Entry 6GKW (X-ray diffraction, 1.90 A resolution); this record covers chain A.

== Chain A ==
Protein: Putative phage XkdK-like protein
Source organism: Peptoclostridium difficile (strain 630)
UniProtKB: Q18BN0 (Q18BN0_PEPD6); residue numbers follow UniProt; this construct covers 1-354
Chain sequence (356 residues; each row starts with the number of its first residue; numbers below 1 keep their minus sign (Gly-1 is residue -1)):
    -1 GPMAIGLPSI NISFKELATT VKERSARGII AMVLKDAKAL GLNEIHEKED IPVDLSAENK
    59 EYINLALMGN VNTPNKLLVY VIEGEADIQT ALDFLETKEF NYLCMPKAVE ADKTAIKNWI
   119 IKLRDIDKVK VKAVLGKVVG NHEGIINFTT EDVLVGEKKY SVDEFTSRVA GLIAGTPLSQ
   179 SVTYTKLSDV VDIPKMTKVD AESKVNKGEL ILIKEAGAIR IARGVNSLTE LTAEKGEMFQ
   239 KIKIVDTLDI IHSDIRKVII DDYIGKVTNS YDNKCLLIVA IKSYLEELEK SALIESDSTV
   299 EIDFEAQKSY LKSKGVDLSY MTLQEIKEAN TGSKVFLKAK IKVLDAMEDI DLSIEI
Disordered / not traced: -1 to 3
Sequence notes: expression tag (-1 to 0)
Modified positions: Mse1 (selenomethionine); Mse30, Mse66, Mse103, Mse194, Mse236, Mse319, Mse345 (selenomethionine; parent Met)

== Summary ==
Chain A is Putative phage XkdK-like protein (Peptoclostridium difficile (strain 630)); the structure, Crystal
structure of the R-type bacteriocin sheath protein CD1363 from Clostridium difficile in the pre-assembled
state, was determined by X-ray diffraction (same publication as 6GKX).
